PDB entry 8YWT | electron microscopy, 2.80 A resolution | chains U and V of the 16 polymer chains in the assembly

Chain U (and V):
Name: V-type ATP synthase, subunit K
Organism: Thermus thermophilus HB8
Notes: chain V of this document is another copy of the same molecule, construct and numbering; everything in this record applies to it too
UniProtKB: Q5SIT7 (Q5SIT7_THET8); residues -18 to 80 here correspond to UniProt positions 1-99 (UniProt number = residue number + 19)
Sequence (102 residues; numbered -18 to 83; the number before each row is that of its first residue; numbers below 1 keep their minus sign (Met-18 is residue -18)):
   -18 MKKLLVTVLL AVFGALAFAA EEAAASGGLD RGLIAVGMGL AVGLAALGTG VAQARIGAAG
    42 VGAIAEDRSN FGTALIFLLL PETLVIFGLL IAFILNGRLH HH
Not modelled in the structure: -18 to 7, 81-83 (chain V: -18 to 8, 81-83)
Construct notes: expression tag (81-83)

Interface between chain U and chain V:
Residue-residue contacts - 64 pairs, chain U then chain V:
  Asp11(U) with Gly9(V), hydrogen bond (side chain-backbone); Arg12(V), salt bridge; Gly13(V)
  Leu14(U) with Leu10(V), hydrophobic; Gly13(V); Val17(V)
  Ile15(U) with Arg12(V); Ala16(V), hydrophobic
  Gly18(U) with Ala16(V); Gly20(V)
  Leu21(U) with Val17(V), hydrophobic
  Ala22(U) with Val23(V), hydrophobic
  Leu25(U) with Gly24(V); Leu25(V), hydrophobic
  Ala26(U) with Ala27(V), hydrophobic
  Gly29(U) with Leu28(V); Gly31(V)
  Val32(U) with Gly31(V); Val32(V); Ala35(V)
  Ala33(U) with Gly31(V); Ala35(V)
  Arg36(U) with Ala35(V); Arg36(V); Ala39(V)
  Ile37(U) with Gln34(V); Ala35(V); Gly38(V); Ala39(V)
  Ala40(U) with Ala39(V), hydrophobic; Val42(V)
  Asp48(U) with Arg49(V), salt bridge
  Ser50(U) with Arg49(V), hydrogen bond
  Asn51(U) with Ala46(V); Arg49(V)
  Thr54(U) with Ile45(V); Phe52(V)
  Phe58(U) with Val42(V), hydrophobic; Ile45(V), hydrophobic; Phe52(V), hydrophobic; Ala55(V), hydrophobic; Leu56(V), hydrophobic
  Leu61(U) with Leu56(V), hydrophobic
  Pro62(U) with Gln34(V)
  Thr64(U) with Glu63(V), hydrogen bond
  Leu65(U) with Ala27(V); Thr30(V); Gly31(V); Gln34(V); Glu63(V); Val66(V), hydrophobic
  Phe68(U) with Val23(V); Glu63(V); Val66(V), hydrophobic; Leu70(V), hydrophobic
  Ile72(U) with Val23(V), hydrophobic; Ala73(V), hydrophobic
  Ile75(U) with Phe74(V), hydrophobic; Asn77(V)
  Leu76(U) with Ala16(V), hydrophobic; Met19(V), hydrophobic
  Arg79(U) with Arg12(V), hydrogen bond (backbone-side chain); Asn77(V), hydrogen bond; Leu80(V)
Interface residues without a listed pair, chain U (34 interface residues in all): Leu10, Val17, Leu28, Gly41, Ala44, Leu71
Interface residues without a listed pair, chain V (39 interface residues in all): Leu14, Gly41, Leu59, Leu60

Overview:
34 residues of chain U face 39 of chain V across their interface, with 5 hydrogen bonds and 2 salt bridges.
Among the polar pairs are Asp11(U)-Arg12(V), Asp48(U)-Arg49(V) and Asp11(U)-Gly9(V).
Both chains are V-type ATP synthase, subunit K (Thermus thermophilus HB8). Entry 8YWT (The isolated Vo domain
of V/A-ATPase from Thermus thermophilus) was determined by electron microscopy, deposited together with 8YXZ,
8YY0 and 8YY1.
